Entry 6ZEP (X-ray diffraction, 1.61 A resolution); this record covers chain A.

# Chain A
Protein: Leucine aminopeptidase A
From: Aspergillus oryzae (strain ATCC 42149 / RIB 40)
Notes: EC 3.4.11.-
Reference sequence: Q2U1F3 (LAPA_ASPOR); residues 1-377 here = UniProt positions 1-377
Amino-acid sequence (377 residues; numbered 1 to 377; the number before each row is that of its first residue):
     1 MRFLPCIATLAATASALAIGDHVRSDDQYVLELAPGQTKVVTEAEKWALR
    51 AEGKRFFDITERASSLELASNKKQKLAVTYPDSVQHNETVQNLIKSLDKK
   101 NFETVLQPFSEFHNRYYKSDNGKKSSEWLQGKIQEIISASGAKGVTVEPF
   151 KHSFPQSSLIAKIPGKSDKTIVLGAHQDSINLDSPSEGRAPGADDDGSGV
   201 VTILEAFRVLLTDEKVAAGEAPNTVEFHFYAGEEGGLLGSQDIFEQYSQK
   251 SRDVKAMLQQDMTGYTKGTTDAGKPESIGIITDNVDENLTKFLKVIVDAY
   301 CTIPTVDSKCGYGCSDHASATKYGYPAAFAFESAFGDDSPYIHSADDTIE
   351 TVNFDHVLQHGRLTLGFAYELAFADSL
Not modelled in the structure: 1-25, 66-76
Curated features (UniProtKB/Swiss-Prot):
  - binding site (Zn(2+)): H176, D195, E234, D261, H343
  - glycosylation (N-linked (GlcNAc...) asparagine): N87, N288
Cystine bridges: C310-C314
Covalent attachments: N-acetylglucosamine (NAG) linked to N87
Ion coordination: Zn2+ site 1: H176, D195, D261; Zn2+ site 2: D195, E234, H343
From the paper describing this entry:
  - post-translational modification sites: N87
  - contacts within the chain: R50-E234 (hydrogen bond)
  - Zn2+ coordination: E234
  - catalytic residues: E234
  - conformationally variable residues (loop rearrangement, side-chain flip): C310 to C314, F331, F335
  - catalytic residues: E233 (citing earlier work)

# Summary
Covalently linked N-acetylglucosamine: at N87. H176, D195 and D261 coordinate Zn2+ site 1. D195, E234 and H343
coordinate Zn2+ site 2. From UniProt: 5 Zn2+-binding residues. From the paper: catalytic residues E234 and
E233; Zn2+ coordination by E234.
Chain A is Leucine aminopeptidase A (Aspergillus oryzae (strain ATCC 42149 / RIB 40)); the structure,
Flavourzyme Leucine Aminopeptidase A proenzyme, was determined by X-ray diffraction (same publication as 6ZEQ
and 7OEZ).
